Entry 7T69 (X-ray diffraction, 1.68 A resolution); this record covers chain A.

== Chain A ==
Name: Avr3 (SIX1), Secreted in xylem 1
Organism: Fusarium oxysporum f. sp. lycopersici
Reference sequence: Q709D8 (Q709D8_FUSOX); residues 22-284 here = UniProt positions 22-284
Chain sequence (267 residues; row label = number of the first residue in the row):
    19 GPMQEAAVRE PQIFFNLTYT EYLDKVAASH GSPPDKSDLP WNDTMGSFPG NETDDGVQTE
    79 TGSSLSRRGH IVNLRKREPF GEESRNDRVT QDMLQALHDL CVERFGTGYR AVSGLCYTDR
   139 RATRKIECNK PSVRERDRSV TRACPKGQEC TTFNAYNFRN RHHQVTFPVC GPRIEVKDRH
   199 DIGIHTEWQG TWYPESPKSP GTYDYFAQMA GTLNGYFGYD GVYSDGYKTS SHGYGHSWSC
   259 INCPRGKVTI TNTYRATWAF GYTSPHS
Not modelled in the structure: 19-25, 50-95, 214-218
Sequence notes: expression tag (19-21, 285)
Disulfide bonds: C119-C146, C134-C168, C162-C188, C258-C261

== Overview ==
Chain A is Avr3 (SIX1), Secreted in xylem 1 (Fusarium oxysporum f. sp. lycopersici); the structure, Crystal
structure of Avr3 (SIX1) from Fusarium oxysporum f. sp. lycopersici, was determined by X-ray diffraction (same
publication as 7T6A).
